Entry 9GJW (electron microscopy, 3.30 A resolution); this record covers chains 6 and X of the 15 polymer chains in the assembly.

[Chain 6]
Protein: DNA replication licensing factor MCM6
Organism: Saccharomyces cerevisiae
Notes: EC 3.6.4.12
Reference sequence: P53091 (MCM6_YEAST); residue numbers follow UniProt; this construct covers 1-1017
Sequence (1017 residues; numbered 1 to 1017; the number before each row is that of its first residue):
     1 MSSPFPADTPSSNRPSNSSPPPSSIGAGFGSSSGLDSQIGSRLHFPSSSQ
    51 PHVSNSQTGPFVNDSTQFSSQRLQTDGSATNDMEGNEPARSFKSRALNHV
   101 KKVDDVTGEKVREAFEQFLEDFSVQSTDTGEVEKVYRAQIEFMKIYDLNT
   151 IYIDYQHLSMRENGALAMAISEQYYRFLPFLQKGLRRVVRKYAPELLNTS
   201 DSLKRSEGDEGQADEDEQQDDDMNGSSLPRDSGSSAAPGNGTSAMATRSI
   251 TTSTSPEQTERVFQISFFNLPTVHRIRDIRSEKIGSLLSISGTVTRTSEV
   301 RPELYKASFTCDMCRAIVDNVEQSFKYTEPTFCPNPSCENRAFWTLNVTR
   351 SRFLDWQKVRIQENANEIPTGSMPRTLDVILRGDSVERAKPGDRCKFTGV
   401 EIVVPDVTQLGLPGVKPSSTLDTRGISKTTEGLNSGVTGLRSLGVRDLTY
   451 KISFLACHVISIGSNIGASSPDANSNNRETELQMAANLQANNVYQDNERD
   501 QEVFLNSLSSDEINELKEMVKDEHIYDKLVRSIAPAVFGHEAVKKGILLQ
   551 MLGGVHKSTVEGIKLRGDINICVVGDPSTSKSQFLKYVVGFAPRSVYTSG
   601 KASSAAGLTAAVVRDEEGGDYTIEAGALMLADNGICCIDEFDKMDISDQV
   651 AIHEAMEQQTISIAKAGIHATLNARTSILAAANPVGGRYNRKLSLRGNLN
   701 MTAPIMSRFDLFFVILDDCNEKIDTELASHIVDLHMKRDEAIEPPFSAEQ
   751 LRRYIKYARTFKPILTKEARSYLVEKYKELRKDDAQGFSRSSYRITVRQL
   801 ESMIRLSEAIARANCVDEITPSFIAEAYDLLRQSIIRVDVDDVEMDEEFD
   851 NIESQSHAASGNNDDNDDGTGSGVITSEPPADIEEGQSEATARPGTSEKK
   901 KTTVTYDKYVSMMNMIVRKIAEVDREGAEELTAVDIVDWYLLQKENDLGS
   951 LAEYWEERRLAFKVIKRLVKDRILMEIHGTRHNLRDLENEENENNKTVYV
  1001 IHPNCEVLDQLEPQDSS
Not modelled in the structure: 1-99, 124-133, 200-262, 421-444, 464-499, 738-744, 835-902, 979-995, 1004-1017
Metal / ion sites: Zn2+: Cys311, Cys314, Cys333, Cys338
Residues lining bound ligands:
  - ADP (adenosine-5'-diphosphate), molecule 1: Ala536, Val537, Phe538, His540, Asp576, Pro577, Ser578, Thr579, Ser580, Lys581, Ser582, Gln583, Asn683, Leu727, Ile731
  - ADP, molecule 2: Leu565, Glu657, Gln658, Val797, Arg798, Glu801
UniProt features mapped onto this chain:
  - motif: Ser707 to Asp710 (Arginine finger)
  - binding site (ATP): Gly575 to Ser582
  - modified residue: Ser78 (Phosphoserine), Ser249 (Phosphoserine), Ser372 (Phosphoserine), Thr766 (Phosphothreonine)
  - mutagenesis: Lys581 (K581A: Loss of MCM2-7 complex helicase activity)

[Chain X]
Molecule: 42-nt DNA strand
Sequence (42 nucleotides; each row starts with the number of its first residue):
     8 CGATCGATCGATCGATCGATCGATCGATCGATCGATCGATCG

[How chain 6 and chain X interact]
Contacting residue pairs (8; chain 6 residue first):
  Arg614(6) with DT43(X), hydrogen bond to the base
  Asp615(6) with DT43(X), phosphate contact
  Glu617(6) with DC44(X), phosphate contact
  Gly618(6) with DT43(X), phosphate contact; DC44(X), phosphate contact
  Asp645(6) with DA34(X), phosphate contact; DT35(X), base contact
  Ile646(6) with DA34(X), phosphate contact
Interface residues without a listed pair, chain 6 (9 interface residues in all): Glu616, Gly619, Ser647
Interface residues without a listed pair, chain X (5 interface residues in all): DA42

[In short]
The interface between chain 6 and chain X involves 9 residues on one side and 5 on the other; the contacts
include 1 hydrogen bond. The hydrogen-bonded pair is Arg614(6)-DT43(X). Chain 6 binds ADP.
Here chain 6 is DNA replication licensing factor MCM6 (Saccharomyces cerevisiae) and chain X is a 42-nt DNA
strand. Entry 9GJW (OCCM maturation intermediate stalled with an Arginine Finger mutation in Mcm2) was
determined by electron microscopy together with 9GJP and 9GM5 from the same study.
